1WN5 - chains B and C of the 4 polymer chains in the assembly; structure by X-ray diffraction, 1.80 A resolution.

# Chain B (and C)
Name: Blasticidin-S deaminase
Organism: Aspergillus terreus
Notes: EC 3.5.4.23; chain C of this document is another copy of the same molecule, construct and numbering; everything in this record applies to it too
UniProtKB: P78986 (BSD_ASPTE); residues 1-130 here = UniProt positions 1-130
Amino-acid sequence (130 residues; row label = number of the first residue in the row):
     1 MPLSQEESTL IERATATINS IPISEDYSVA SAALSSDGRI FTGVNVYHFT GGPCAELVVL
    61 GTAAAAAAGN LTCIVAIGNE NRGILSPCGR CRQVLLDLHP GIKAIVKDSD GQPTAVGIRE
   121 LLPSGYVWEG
Disordered / not traced: 1, 127-130
Bound ions: Zn2+: Cys54, Cys88, Cys91 (together with cacodylate ion)

# How chain B and chain C interact
Pairs across the interface (53; chain B residue first):
  Thr17(B) - Ala65(C)
  Ser20(B) - Ala67(C)
  Ile21(B) - Ala64(C)
  Ile21(B) - Ala65(C)
  Ile21(B) - Ala67(C)
  Asp26(B) - Leu98(C)
  Tyr27(B) - Ala64(C)  hydrophobic
  Tyr27(B) - Leu98(C)
  Tyr27(B) - His99(C)
  Val44(B) - Gly61(C)
  Val44(B) - Ala65(C)  hydrophobic
  Val46(B) - Leu57(C)
  Val46(B) - Leu60(C)
  Val46(B) - Gly61(C)
  Val46(B) - Leu98(C)  hydrophobic
  His48(B) - Gln93(C)
  His48(B) - Val94(C)
  His48(B) - Asp97(C)  salt bridge
  Phe49(B) - Tyr126(C)  hydrophobic
  Thr50(B) - Arg90(C)  hydrogen bond (backbone-side chain)
  Thr50(B) - Val94(C)
  Gly51(B) - Arg90(C)  hydrogen bond (backbone-side chain)
  Pro53(B) - Pro53(C)  hydrophobic
  Pro53(B) - Leu57(C)
  Leu57(B) - Val46(C)
  Leu57(B) - Pro53(C)
  Val58(B) - Val58(C)
  Val58(B) - Gly61(C)
  Val58(B) - Thr62(C)
  Leu60(B) - Val46(C)
  Gly61(B) - Val44(C)  hydrogen bond (backbone-backbone)
  Gly61(B) - Val46(C)
  Gly61(B) - Val58(C)
  Thr62(B) - Val58(C)
  Thr62(B) - Thr62(C)  hydrogen bond
  Ala64(B) - Ile21(C)
  Ala64(B) - Tyr27(C)  hydrophobic
  Ala65(B) - Ile21(C)
  Ala65(B) - Val44(C)  hydrophobic
  Ala67(B) - Ile21(C)
  Arg90(B) - Thr50(C)  hydrogen bond (side chain-backbone)
  Arg90(B) - Gly51(C)  hydrogen bond (side chain-backbone)
  Gln93(B) - His48(C)
  Val94(B) - His48(C)
  Val94(B) - Thr50(C)
  Asp97(B) - His48(C)  salt bridge
  Asp97(B) - Phe49(C)
  Leu98(B) - Asp26(C)
  Leu98(B) - Tyr27(C)
  Leu98(B) - Val46(C)  hydrophobic
  Leu98(B) - Tyr47(C)
  His99(B) - Tyr27(C)
  Tyr126(B) - Phe49(C)  hydrophobic
Other interface residues (no listed pair), chain B (30 interface residues in all): Pro22, Gly43, Tyr47
Other interface residues (no listed pair), chain C (29 interface residues in all): Thr17, Pro22, Gly43

# In short
The interface between chain B and chain C involves 30 residues on one side and 29 on the other, with 6
hydrogen bonds and 2 salt bridges. Among the polar pairs are His48(B)-Asp97(C), Thr50(B)-Arg90(C) and
Gly51(B)-Arg90(C). Cys54(B), Cys88(B) and Cys91(B) coordinate Zn2+.
Chain B and chain C are both Blasticidin-S deaminase (Aspergillus terreus); the structure, Crystal Structure
of Blasticidin S Deaminase (BSD) Complexed with Cacodylic Acid, was determined by X-ray diffraction (same
publication as 2Z3G, 2Z3H, 2Z3I, 2Z3J and 1WN6).
